Entry 8T1G (X-ray diffraction, 3.50 A resolution); this record covers chains A and D of the 12 polymer chains in the assembly.

[Chain A]
Name: Hemagglutinin HA1
Source organism: Influenza A virus
UniProt: A0A8E4VRS4 (A0A8E4VRS4_9INFA); the construct lacks a stretch of the UniProt sequence and is renumbered around it, so the offset changes along the chain: 11-141 = UniProt 19-149; 143-158 = UniProt 150-165; 159-330 = UniProt 168-339
Sequence (321 residues; numbered 11 to 330 plus 2 insertion-coded residues; 1 number in that range is skipped by the numbering (no residue carries it; nothing is unmodelled there); the number before each row is that of its first residue; a row labelled like 158A-158B holds insertion residues (158A, then the next letters in order)):
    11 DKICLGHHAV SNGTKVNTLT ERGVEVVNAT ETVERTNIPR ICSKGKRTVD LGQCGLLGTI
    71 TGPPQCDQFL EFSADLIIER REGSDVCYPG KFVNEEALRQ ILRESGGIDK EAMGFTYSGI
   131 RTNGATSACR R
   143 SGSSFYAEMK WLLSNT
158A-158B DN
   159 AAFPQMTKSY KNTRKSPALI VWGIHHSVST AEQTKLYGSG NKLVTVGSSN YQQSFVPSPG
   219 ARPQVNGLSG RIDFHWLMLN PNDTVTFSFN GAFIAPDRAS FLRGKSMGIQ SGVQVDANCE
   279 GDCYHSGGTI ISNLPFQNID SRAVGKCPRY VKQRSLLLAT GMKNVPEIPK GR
Unresolved in the structure: 329-330
Disulfide bonds: Cys52-Cys277, Cys64-Cys76, Cys97-Cys139, Cys281-Cys305
Glycans and other covalent adducts: glycan linked to Asn38; N-acetylglucosamine (NAG) linked to Asn240

[Chain D]
Name: Hemagglutinin HA2
Source organism: Influenza A virus
UniProt: A0A8E4VRS4 (A0A8E4VRS4_9INFA); residues 1-174 here correspond to UniProt positions 340-513 (UniProt number = residue number + 339)
Sequence (210 residues; numbered 1 to 210; the number before each row is that of its first residue):
     1 GLFGAIAGFI ENGWEGLIDG WYGFRHQNAQ GEGTAADYKS TQSAIDQITG KLNRLIEKTN
    61 QQFELIDNEF NEVEKQIGNV INWTRDSITE VWSYNAELLV AMENQHTIDL ADSEMDKLYE
   121 RVKRQLRENA EEDGTGCFEI FHKCDDDCMA SIRNNTYDHS KYREEAMQNR IQIDGSGYIP
   181 EAPRDGQAYV RKDGEWVLLS TFLSGRLVPR
Unresolved in the structure: 1, 209-210
Disulfide bonds: Cys144-Cys148
Glycans and other covalent adducts: N-acetylglucosamine (NAG) linked to Asn82, Asn154
Construct notes: conflict Leu55 (Ile394 in A0A8E4VRS4); expression tag (175-210)

[How chain A and chain D interact]
Contacting residue pairs (11; chain A residue first):
  Thr28(A) with Arg54(D)
  Leu29(A) with Lys51(D); Arg54(D), hydrogen bond (backbone-side chain); Met102(D), hydrophobic; Glu103(D); His106(D)
  Thr30(A) with Gln47(D); Gly50(D); Lys51(D); His106(D)
  Lys310(A) with Thr59(D)
Interface residues without a listed pair, chain D (9 interface residues in all): Asp46

[Summary]
4 residues of chain A and 9 residues of chain D are in contact, with 1 hydrogen bond. The hydrogen-bonded pair
is Leu29(A)-Arg54(D). N-acetylglucosamine is covalently linked to Asn240(A). N-acetylglucosamine is covalently
linked to Asn82(D) and Asn154(D).
Chain A is Hemagglutinin HA1 and chain D is Hemagglutinin HA2, both from Influenza A virus; the structure, The
crystal structure of hemagglutinin form a h7n9 influenza virus (a/shanghai/1/2013) in complex with antibody
1E11, was determined by X-ray diffraction (same publication as 8VEB, 8VED, 8VEE and 8VEF).
